PDB entry 6OUS | X-ray diffraction, 3.40 A resolution | chains A and B of the 12 polymer chains in the assembly

Chain A:
Molecule: Fusion glycoprotein F2
From: Human respiratory syncytial virus A2
UniProtKB: P03420 (FUS_HRSVA); residues 26-109 here = UniProt positions 26-109
Amino-acid sequence (84 residues; row label = number of the first residue in the row):
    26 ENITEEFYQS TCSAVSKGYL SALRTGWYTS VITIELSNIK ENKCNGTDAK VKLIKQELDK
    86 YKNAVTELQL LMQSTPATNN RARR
Unresolved in the structure: 66-70, 104-109
Glycans and other covalent adducts: glycan linked to Asn27
Modified positions: Glu26 (pyroglutamic acid; PCA)
Construct notes: conflict Ala102 (Pro in P03420)
Swiss-Prot annotation at these positions:
  - site: Arg109 (Cleavage)
  - glycosylation (N-linked (GlcNAc...) asparagine): Asn27, Asn70
  - natural variant: Ala102 (P102A: In strain: Cold-passage attenuated; this construct carries the variant)
  - mutagenesis: Cys37 (C37S: Impairs translation or folding of the F protein), Cys69 (C69S: Impairs translation or folding of the F protein), Arg108 to Arg109 (Complete loss of cleavage between F2 and p27), Arg108 (R108N: Complete loss of cleavage between F2 and p27), Arg109 (R109N: Complete loss of cleavage between F2 and p27)

Chain B:
Molecule: Fusion glycoprotein F1 fused with Fibritin trimerization domain
From: Human respiratory syncytial virus A2
UniProtKB: chimeric construct of P03420, M1E1E4: residues 137-513 from P03420 (FUS_HRSVA) positions 137-513 (same numbers); residues 518-545 from M1E1E4 positions 1-28 (UniProt number = residue number - 517)
Amino-acid sequence (414 residues; numbered 137 to 550; the number before each row is that of its first residue):
   137 FLGFLLGVGS AIASGVAVCK VLHLEGEVNK IKSALLSTNK AVVSLSNGVS VLTFKVLDLK
   197 NYIDKQLLPI LNKQSCSISN IETVIEFQQK NNRLLEITRE FSVNAGVTTP VSTYMLTNSE
   257 LLSLINDMPI TNDQKKLMSN NVQIVRQQSY SIMCIIKEEV LAYVVQLPLY GVIDTPCWKL
   317 HTSPLCTTNT KEGSNICLTR TDRGWYCDNA GSVSFFPQAE TCKVQSNRVF CDTMNSLTLP
   377 SEVNLCNVDI FNPKYDCKIM TSKTDVSSSV ITSLGAIVSC YGKTKCTASN KNRGIIKTFS
   437 NGCDYVSNKG VDTVSVGNTL YYVNKQEGKS LYVKGEPIIN FYDPLVFPSD EFDASISQVN
   497 EKINQSLAFI RKSDELLSAI GGYIPEAPRD GQAYVRKDGE WVLLSTFLGG LVPR
Unresolved in the structure: 208-210, 544-550
Cystine bridges: Cys155-Cys290, Cys313-Cys343, Cys322-Cys333, Cys358-Cys367, Cys382-Cys393, Cys416-Cys422
Glycans and other covalent adducts: N-acetylglucosamine (NAG) linked to Asn500
Construct notes: conflict Cys155 (Ser in P03420), Phe190 (Ser in P03420), Leu207 (Val in P03420), Cys290 (Ser in P03420), Val379 (Ile in P03420), Val447 (Met in P03420); linker (514-517); expression tag (546-550)
Swiss-Prot annotation at these positions:
  - region: Phe137 to Val157 (Fusion peptide)
  - glycosylation: Asn500 (N-linked (GlcNAc...) asparagine)
Reported in the primary citation:
  - conformationally variable residues (loop rearrangement): Gly464 to Lys470

How chain A and chain B interact:
Inter-chain disulfides: Cys37(A)-Cys439(B)
Pairs across the interface - 198 pairs, chain A then chain B:
  Glu26(A) with Ser362(B); Asn363(B)
  Ile28(A) with Gly464(B); Lys465(B), hydrogen bond (backbone-backbone)
  Thr29(A) with Leu410(B); Lys465(B)
  Glu30(A) with Thr408(B), hydrogen bond; Ser409(B), hydrogen bond (side chain-backbone); Leu410(B), hydrogen bond (side chain-backbone); Gly411(B); Tyr441(B), hydrogen bond; Lys465(B), hydrogen bond (backbone-backbone); Ser466(B); Leu467(B), hydrogen bond (backbone-backbone)
  Glu31(A) with Leu467(B)
  Phe32(A) with Ile413(B), hydrophobic; Cys439(B), hydrophobic; Asp440(B); Tyr441(B), hydrophobic; Leu467(B), hydrogen bond (backbone-backbone); Tyr468(B); Val469(B), hydrogen bond (backbone-backbone)
  Tyr33(A) with Asn383(B); Val469(B), hydrophobic
  Gln34(A) with Tyr468(B), hydrogen bond; Val469(B), hydrogen bond (backbone-backbone); Lys470(B); Gly471(B), hydrogen bond (side chain-backbone)
  Ser35(A) with Leu321(B); Glu472(B); Pro473(B); Ile474(B), hydrogen bond (backbone-backbone)
  Thr36(A) with Arg336(B)
  Cys37(A) with Thr318(B); Ser319(B), hydrogen bond (side chain-backbone); Pro320(B); Leu321(B), hydrophobic; Ser415(B); Cys439(B), disulfide
  Ser38(A) with His317(B); Arg336(B), hydrogen bond
  Ala39(A) with Lys315(B); Leu316(B); His317(B), hydrogen bond (backbone-backbone); Ile413(B), hydrophobic
  Val40(A) with Trp314(B); Lys315(B); Leu316(B), hydrophobic; Asn383(B)
  Ser41(A) with Trp314(B); Lys315(B), hydrogen bond (backbone-backbone); His317(B), hydrogen bond; Ser409(B), hydrogen bond
  Lys42(A) with Trp314(B)
  Gly43(A) with Cys313(B)
  Tyr44(A) with Thr311(B); Pro312(B); Cys313(B), hydrogen bond (backbone-backbone); Trp341(B), hydrophobic; Asn363(B); Val365(B), hydrophobic; Ser409(B), hydrogen bond
  Leu45(A) with Asp310(B); Thr311(B); Asn363(B), hydrogen bond (backbone-backbone); Arg364(B); Val365(B), hydrogen bond (backbone-backbone)
  Ser46(A) with Val308(B); Ile309(B); Asp310(B), hydrogen bond (backbone-backbone); Thr311(B), hydrogen bond (side chain-backbone); Cys313(B); Arg364(B); Val365(B)
  Ala47(A) with Tyr306(B); Val308(B); Arg364(B); Val365(B), hydrogen bond (backbone-backbone); Phe366(B); Cys367(B)
  Leu48(A) with Leu305(B); Tyr306(B); Gly307(B); Val308(B), hydrogen bond (backbone-backbone); Phe352(B), hydrophobic; Cys367(B)
  Arg49(A) with Pro304(B); Leu305(B); Tyr306(B); Cys367(B), hydrogen bond (backbone-backbone); Asp368(B), salt bridge; Thr369(B), hydrogen bond (backbone-side chain)
  Thr50(A) with Leu305(B), hydrogen bond (backbone-backbone); Gly307(B), hydrogen bond (side chain-backbone)
  Gly51(A) with Pro304(B); Leu305(B), hydrogen bond (backbone-backbone)
  Trp52(A) with Ala147(B); Ser150(B); Gln284(B); Gln302(B); Leu303(B); Leu305(B)
  Tyr53(A) with Ser186(B); Val187(B); Leu188(B), hydrogen bond (side chain-backbone); Met264(B), hydrophobic; Val301(B); Gln302(B); Leu303(B), hydrogen bond (backbone-backbone)
  Thr54(A) with Ser150(B); Gly151(B); Val154(B); Val187(B); Val301(B)
  Ser55(A) with Leu188(B); Tyr299(B); Val300(B); Val301(B), hydrogen bond (backbone-backbone); Leu303(B)
  Val56(A) with Leu158(B), hydrophobic; Ile167(B), hydrophobic; Leu188(B), hydrogen bond (backbone-backbone); Thr189(B); Phe190(B), hydrogen bond (backbone-backbone); Tyr299(B)
  Ile57(A) with Phe190(B); Val192(B), hydrophobic; Leu252(B), hydrophobic; Leu297(B); Ala298(B); Tyr299(B), hydrogen bond (backbone-backbone); Val301(B), hydrophobic
  Thr58(A) with Ile167(B); Leu171(B); Phe190(B), hydrogen bond (backbone-backbone); Lys191(B); Val192(B), hydrogen bond (backbone-backbone); Leu193(B); Val296(B); Leu297(B)
  Ile59(A) with Val192(B), hydrophobic; Leu193(B); Val296(B); Leu297(B), hydrogen bond (backbone-backbone)
  Glu60(A) with Lys168(B); Lys191(B), salt bridge; Leu193(B), hydrogen bond (backbone-backbone); Asp194(B); Leu195(B), hydrogen bond (backbone-backbone); Lys196(B), hydrogen bond (backbone-backbone); Glu295(B); Val296(B)
  Leu61(A) with Lys196(B); Ile292(B), hydrophobic; Glu295(B), hydrogen bond (backbone-backbone)
  Ser62(A) with Lys196(B); Ile199(B); Asp200(B)
  Asn63(A) with Glu295(B)
  Ile64(A) with Ile199(B), hydrophobic; Asp200(B)
  Gly71(A) with Cys212(B)
  Asp73(A) with Ser213(B); Ile214(B), hydrogen bond (side chain-backbone)
  Lys75(A) with Ile214(B); Asn216(B); Ile217(B)
  Val76(A) with Ile214(B), hydrophobic
  Ile79(A) with Val220(B), hydrophobic; Phe223(B), hydrophobic
  Glu82(A) with Phe223(B); Gln224(B); Asn227(B)
  Leu83(A) with Leu207(B), hydrophobic; Phe223(B), hydrophobic
  Lys85(A) with Leu231(B)
  Tyr86(A) with Leu195(B), hydrophobic; Ile199(B); Asn227(B); Leu230(B), hydrophobic
  Ala89(A) with Thr234(B)
  Val90(A) with Ile292(B)
  Glu92(A) with Thr234(B); Ser238(B)
  Leu93(A) with Thr234(B); Met289(B); Leu297(B), hydrophobic
  Gln94(A) with Ile292(B)
  Leu96(A) with Phe237(B); Ser238(B)
  Met97(A) with Cys290(B); Ile291(B), hydrophobic; Ile292(B), hydrogen bond (side chain-backbone)
  Pro101(A) with Val152(B); Ile288(B), hydrophobic; Met289(B)
  Thr103(A) with Ser146(B), hydrogen bond; Ile148(B)
Interface residues without a listed pair, chain A (58 interface residues in all): Leu78, Thr100
Interface residues without a listed pair, chain B (127 interface residues in all): Lys156, His159, Asn197, Leu203, Ser215, Ile233, Ala241, Gly242, Val243, Leu260, Pro265, Leu273, Tyr286, Cys343, Asn345, Ser350, Met370, Val384, Ile386, Gln462, Glu463

In short:
Chain A and chain B form an interface of 58 and 127 residues respectively; the contacts include 1 disulfide
bond, 48 hydrogen bonds and 2 salt bridges. Among the polar pairs are Arg49(A)-Asp368(B), Glu60(A)-Lys191(B)
and Glu30(A)-Thr408(B). Covalently linked N-acetylglucosamine: at Asn500(B). The paper reports conformational
variability at Gly464(B).
Chain A is Fusion glycoprotein F2 and chain B is Fusion glycoprotein F1 fused with Fibritin trimerization
domain, both from Human respiratory syncytial virus A2; the structure, Structure of fusion glycoprotein from
human respiratory syncytial virus, was determined by X-ray diffraction.
